4CE4 - chains 5 and A of the 38 polymer chains in the assembly; structure by electron microscopy, 4.90 A resolution (low resolution: residue-level contacts below are approximate; hydrogen-bond / salt-bridge calls are withheld).

[Chain 5]
Protein: MRPL32
From: Sus scrofa domestica
Reference sequence: I3LTC4 (I3LTC4_PIG); numbering as in UniProt (aligned over 1-126)
Amino-acid sequence (146 residues; each row starts with the number of its first residue; X marks 20 residues of unknown identity (built as UNK)):
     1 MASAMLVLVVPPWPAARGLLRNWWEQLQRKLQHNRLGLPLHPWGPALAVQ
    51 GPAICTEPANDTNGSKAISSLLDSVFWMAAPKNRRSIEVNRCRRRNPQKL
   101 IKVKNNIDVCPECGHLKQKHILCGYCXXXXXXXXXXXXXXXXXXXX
Disordered / not traced: 1-78
Bound ions: Zn2+: Cys110, Cys113, Cys123, Cys126

[Chain A]
Molecule: 16S Ribosomal RNA
From: Sus scrofa domestica
Sequence (1570 nucleotides; numbered 1 to 1569 plus 1 insertion-coded residue; the number before each row is that of its first residue):
     1 ACCAAAGCUAGCUCAACAUNNNN
    28 NNNNNNN
    38 NNNNNNN
    24 NNNN
    35 NNN
    45 AAAUAAAAUAAAACAUUCACCUAACAUUAAAGUAUAGGAGAUAGAAAUUU
    95 UUAUCCUGACGCUAUAGAGAUAGUACCGUAAGG
  127A G
   128 AAAGAUGAAAGAAUAAAAUAAAAGUAAAAAAAAGCAAAGAUUACCCCUUC
   178 UACCUUUUGCAUAAUGGUUUAACCAGAAAAAAUCUAACAAAGAGAACUUU
   228 AGCUAGAUACCCCGAAACCAGACGAGCUACCCAUGAGCAGUUUAAAAGAA
   278 CCAACUCAUCUAUGUGGCAAAAUAGUGAGAAGACUUGUAGGUAGAGGUGA
   328 AAAGCCUAACGAGCCUGGUGAUAGCUGGUUGUCCGAGAAAGAAUUUUAGU
   378 UCAACCUUAAAAAUACCCCAAAAACCCUAAAUUCCAAUGUAUUUUUAAGA
   428 GAUAGUCUAAAAAGGUACAGCUUUUUAGAAACGGAUACAACCUUGACUAG
   478 AGAGUAAAUCUUAAUACUACCAUAGUAGGCCUAAAAGCAGCCAUCAAUUG
   528 AGAAAGCGUUAAAGCUCAACAAAUUCACCAACAUAAUCCCAAAAACUAAU
   578 AACAAACUCCUAGCCCAAUACCGGACUAAUCUAUUGAAACAUAGAAGCAA
   628 UAAUGUUAAUAUGAGUAACAAGAAGCCUUUCUCCUCGCACACGCUUACAU
   678 CAGUAACUAAUAAUAUACUGAUAAUUAACAACCAAUAAACCAAAACAACA
   728 CUAAAACGUUUAUUAAUUACAUUGUUAACCCAACACAGGAGUGCACCAAG
   778 GAAAGAUUAAAAGAAGUAAAAGGAACUCGGCAAACACAAACCCCGCCUGU
   828 UUACCAAAAACAUCACCUCUAGCAUUACUAGUAUUAGAGGCAAUGCCUGC
   878 CCAGUGACACCAGUUUAACGGCCGCGGUAUUCUGACCGUGCAAAGGUAGC
   928 AUAAUCACUUGUUCUCCAAAUAAGGACUUGUAUGAAUGGCCACACGAGGG
   978 UUUUACUGUCUCUUACUUCCAAUCAGUGAAAUUAACCUUCCCGUGAAGAG
  1028 GCGGGAAUAAAAAAAUAAGACGAGAAGACCCUAUGGAGCUUUAAUUAACU
  1078 AUUCCAAAAGUUAAACAACUCAACCACAAAGGGAUAAAACAUAACUUAAC
  1128 AUGGACUAGCAAUUUCGGUUGGGGUGACCUCGGAGUACAAAAAACCCUCC
  1178 GAGUGAUUUUAAUCUAGACAAACCAGUCAAAAUAACCAUAACAUCACUUA
  1228 UUGAUCCAAAAUUUUGAUCAACGGAACAAGUUACCCUAGGGAUAACAGCG
  1278 CAAUCCUGUUCUAGAGUUCCUAUCGACAAUAGGGUUUACGACCUCGAUGU
  1328 UGGAUCAGGACACCCAAAUGGUGCAGCCGCUAUUAAAGGUUCGUUUGUUC
  1378 AACGAUUAAAGUCCUACGUGAUCUGAGUUCAGACCGGAGCAAUCCAGGUC
  1428 GGUUUCUAUCUAUUAUAAAUUUCUCCCAGUACGAAAGGACAAGAGAAAUG
  1478 GGACCAACCUCACAAACGCGUCUCAGAGAUAAUUAAUGAUUUAAUCUUAA
  1528 CCUAAUUAACUCAUAAUAAAUCCAGCCCUAGAACAGGGCACA
Disordered / not traced: 20-23, 28-34, 38-44, 401-407, 495-557, 573-577, 1092-1120, 1215-1218
Construct notes: insertion (127A)

[How chain 5 and chain A interact]
Residue-residue contacts (56; chain 5 residue first):
  Ala79(5) - A1008(A)
  Ala79(5) - G1049(A)
  Ala79(5) - A1435(A)
  Ala79(5) - U1436(A)
  Ala80(5) - A1008(A)
  Ala80(5) - U1009(A)
  Ala80(5) - U1436(A)
  Pro81(5) - G640(A)
  Pro81(5) - A1008(A)
  Pro81(5) - U1009(A)
  Pro81(5) - U1436(A)
  Lys82(5) - U1010(A)
  Lys82(5) - A1047(A)
  Lys82(5) - C1048(A)
  Lys82(5) - G1049(A)
  Lys82(5) - U1436(A)
  Asn83(5) - U639(A)
  Asn83(5) - U1010(A)
  Asn83(5) - A1012(A)
  Asn83(5) - C1013(A)
  Arg84(5) - A149(A)
  Arg84(5) - A638(A)
  Arg84(5) - U639(A)
  Arg84(5) - U1010(A)
  Arg85(5) - U639(A)
  Arg85(5) - G640(A)
  Arg85(5) - U1436(A)
  Arg85(5) - C1437(A)
  Ser86(5) - C1014(A)
  Ile87(5) - A150(A)
  Val89(5) - A1039(A)
  Asn90(5) - G640(A)
  Arg91(5) - G151(A)
  Arg91(5) - A154(A)
  Cys92(5) - A154(A)
  Cys92(5) - A1038(A)
  Arg93(5) - G640(A)
  Arg93(5) - A641(A)
  Arg93(5) - G642(A)
  Arg93(5) - A1038(A)
  Arg93(5) - A1039(A)
  Arg94(5) - U639(A)
  Arg94(5) - G640(A)
  Arg94(5) - A641(A)
  Arg94(5) - G642(A)
  Arg95(5) - G151(A)
  Arg95(5) - A154(A)
  Asn96(5) - A154(A)
  Asn96(5) - A155(A)
  Pro97(5) - A1038(A)
  Pro97(5) - A1039(A)
  Lys104(5) - C1550(A)
  Lys104(5) - A1551(A)
  Lys119(5) - A1551(A)
  His120(5) - A1551(A)
  His120(5) - G1552(A)
Also at the interface, not in a pair above, chain 5 (22 interface residues in all): Glu88
Also at the interface, not in a pair above, chain A (34 interface residues in all): A153, U195, C653, C654, A1037, A1050, C1433

[Overview]
The interface between chain 5 and chain A involves 22 residues on one side and 34 on the other. Cys110(5),
Cys113(5), Cys123(5) and Cys126(5) form the Zn2+ site.
Chain 5 is MRPL32 and chain A is 16S Ribosomal RNA, both from Sus scrofa domestica; the structure, 39S large
subunit of the porcine mitochondrial ribosome, was determined by electron microscopy.
